PDB entry 6FJO | X-ray diffraction, 1.17 A resolution | chain A

== Chain A ==
Protein: Fiber
From: Human adenovirus 26
UniProtKB: A4ZKM1 (A4ZKM1_9ADEN); numbering as in UniProt (aligned over 186-368)
Sequence (183 residues; row label = number of the first residue in the row):
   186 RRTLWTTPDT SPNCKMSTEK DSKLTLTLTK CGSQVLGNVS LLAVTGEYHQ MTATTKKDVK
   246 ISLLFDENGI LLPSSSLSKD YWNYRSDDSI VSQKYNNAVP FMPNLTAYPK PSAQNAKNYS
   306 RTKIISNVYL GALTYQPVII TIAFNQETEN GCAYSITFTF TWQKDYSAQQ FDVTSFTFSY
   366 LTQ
Ligand contacts: glutamic acid (GLU): Lys215, Gly217, Arg270, Val284, Pro285, Thr367, Gln368
From the paper describing this entry:
  - conformationally variable residues (side-chain flip): Ile324

== Overview ==
Ligands of chain A: glutamic acid. The paper reports conformational variability at Ile324.
Chain A is Fiber (Human adenovirus 26); the structure, Adenovirus species 26 knob protein, very high
resolution, was determined by X-ray diffraction (same publication as 6QU6 and 6QU8).
